Entry 2H27 (X-ray diffraction, 2.30 A resolution); this record covers chains B and A of the 3 polymer chains in the assembly.

Chain B:
Molecule: 12-nt DNA strand
Sequence (12 nucleotides; row label = number of the first residue in the row):
     1 CCCGGAACTTCG

Chain A:
Name: RNA polymerase Sigma E factor
From: Escherichia coli K12
Notes: fragment: Region 4
UniProtKB: P0AGB6 (RPOE_ECOLI); residues 122-191 here = UniProt positions 122-191
Amino-acid sequence (73 residues; each row starts with the number of its first residue; note: 111 numbers in that range are skipped by the numbering (no residue carries them; nothing is unmodelled there)):
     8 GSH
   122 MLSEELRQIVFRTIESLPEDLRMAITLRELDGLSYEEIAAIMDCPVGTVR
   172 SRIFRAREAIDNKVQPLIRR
Not modelled in the structure: 8, 191
Sequence notes: cloning artifact (8-10)
UniProt features mapped onto this chain:
  - DNA-binding region: Tyr156 to Phe175 (H-T-H motif)
  - mutagenesis: Cys165 (C165A: Binds RNAP and RseA normally), Ser172 (S172P: In SR1723; loss of sigma factor activity), Arg178 (R178G: In SR1502; decreased sigma factor activity. Does not bind RseA, still binds RNAP), Ile181 (I181A: In SR1503; decreased sigma factor activity. Does not bind RseA, still binds RNAP), Val185 (V185A: In SR1504; decreased sigma factor activity. Does not bind RseA, still binds RNAP)

Interface between chain B and chain A:
Pairs across the interface (14; chain B residue first):
  DC3(B) - Pro139(A)  phosphate contact
  DC3(B) - Arg176(A)  sugar contact
  DG4(B) - Asp141(A)  phosphate contact
  DG4(B) - Thr169(A)  sugar contact
  DG4(B) - Arg173(A)  salt bridge to the phosphate
  DG4(B) - Arg176(A)  hydrogen bond to the base
  DG5(B) - Pro166(A)  phosphate contact
  DG5(B) - Gly168(A)  base contact
  DG5(B) - Thr169(A)  hydrogen bond to the phosphate
  DG5(B) - Ser172(A)  hydrogen bond to the base
  DG5(B) - Arg176(A)  hydrogen bond to the base
  DA6(B) - Pro166(A)  phosphate contact
  DA6(B) - Gly168(A)  hydrogen bond to the base
  DA7(B) - Arg171(A)  base contact

In short:
Chain B and chain A form an interface of 5 and 9 residues respectively, with 5 hydrogen bonds and 1 salt
bridge. Polar contacts include DG4(B)-Arg176(A), DG5(B)-Ser172(A) and DG5(B)-Arg176(A). UniProt lists 5
mutagenesis sites on chain A.
Here chain B is a 12-nt DNA strand and chain A is RNA polymerase Sigma E factor (Escherichia coli K12). Entry
2H27 (Crystal Structure of Escherichia coli SigmaE Region 4 Bound to its-35 Element DNA) was determined by
X-ray diffraction.
